PDB entry 7WIZ | electron microscopy, 3.20 A resolution | chains A and D of the 4 polymer chains in the assembly

== Chain A (and D) ==
Molecule: CTP synthase
From: Drosophila melanogaster
Notes: EC 6.3.4.2; chain D of this document is another copy of the same molecule, construct and numbering; everything in this record applies to it too
UniProt: Q9VUL1 (PYRG_DROME); residues 1-556 here = UniProt positions 1-556
Amino-acid sequence (556 residues; each row starts with the number of its first residue):
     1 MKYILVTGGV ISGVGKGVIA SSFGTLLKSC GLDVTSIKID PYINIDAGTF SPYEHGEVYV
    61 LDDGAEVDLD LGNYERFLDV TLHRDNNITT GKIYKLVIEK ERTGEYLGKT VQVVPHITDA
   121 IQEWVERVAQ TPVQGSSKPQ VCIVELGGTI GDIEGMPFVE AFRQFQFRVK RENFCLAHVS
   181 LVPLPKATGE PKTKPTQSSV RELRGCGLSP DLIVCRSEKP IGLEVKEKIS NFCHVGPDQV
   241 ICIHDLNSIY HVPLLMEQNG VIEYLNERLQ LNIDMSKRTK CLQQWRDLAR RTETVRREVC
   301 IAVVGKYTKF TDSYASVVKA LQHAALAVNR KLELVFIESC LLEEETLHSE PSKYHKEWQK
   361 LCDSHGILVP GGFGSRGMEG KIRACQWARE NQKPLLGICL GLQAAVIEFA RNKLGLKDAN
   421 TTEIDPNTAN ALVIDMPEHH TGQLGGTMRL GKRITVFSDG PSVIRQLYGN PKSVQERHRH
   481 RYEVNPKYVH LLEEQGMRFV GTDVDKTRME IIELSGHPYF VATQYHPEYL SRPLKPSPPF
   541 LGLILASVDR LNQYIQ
Ligand contacts:
  - AMP-PCP (ACP; phosphomethylphosphonic acid adenylate ester): Ser12, Gly13, Val14, Gly15, Lys16, Gly17, Val18, Lys38, Asp70, Glu145, Gly147, Gly148, Arg216, Ile243, His244, Asp245, Leu246, Ser248, Ile249, Val252
  - glutamine (GLN): Gly371, Gly372, Phe373, Ile398, Cys399, Leu400, Gln403, Glu423, Arg479, His480, Arg481, Tyr482, Gln524, His526
  - UTP (uridine 5'-triphosphate), molecule 1: Ser12, Lys38, Asp40, Pro41, Tyr42, His55, Gly147, Gly148, Glu154
  - UTP, molecule 2: Glu190, Pro191, Lys192, Thr193, Lys194, Gln197, Lys228
UniProt features mapped onto this chain:
  - active site (For GATase activity): Cys399, His526, Glu528
From the paper describing this entry:
  - specificity-determining residues: Arg481 (proposed by the authors, not directly observed)
  - mutagenesis - K16A, K38A: decreased catalytic activity

== Chain A / chain D interface ==
Residue-residue contacts (8; chain A residue first):
  Arg163(A) with His234(D), hydrogen bond
  Gln164(A) with His234(D)
  Phe167(A) with His234(D)
  Arg204(A) with Arg204(D)
  Gly205(A) with Gly205(D)
  His234(A) with Arg163(D), hydrogen bond; Gln164(D); Phe167(D)
Interface residues without a listed pair, chain A (8 interface residues in all): Val114, Phe232
Interface residues without a listed pair, chain D (8 interface residues in all): Val114, Phe232

== Summary ==
The chain A/chain D interface involves 8 residues from each chain; the contacts include 2 hydrogen bonds. Its
one hydrogen-bonded contact is Arg163(A)-His234(D). Chain A binds glutamine, AMP-PCP and UTP. UniProt lists 3
active-site residues on chain A. From the paper: K16A and K38A of chain A reduce catalytic activity; the
specificity determinant Arg481(A).
Both chains are CTP synthase (Drosophila melanogaster). Entry 7WIZ (Structural basis for ligand binding modes
of CTP synthase) was determined by electron microscopy (same publication as 7WJ4, 7DPT and 7DPW).
